8Q1B - chains c and k of the 33 polymer chains in the assembly; structure by electron microscopy, 3.40 A resolution.

== Chain c ==
Molecule: Cytochrome c oxidase subunit 3
Source organism: Schizosaccharomyces pombe
Notes: EC 7.1.1.9
UniProtKB: P14575 (COX3_SCHPO); residues 1-269 here = UniProt positions 1-269
Sequence (269 residues; each row starts with the number of its first residue):
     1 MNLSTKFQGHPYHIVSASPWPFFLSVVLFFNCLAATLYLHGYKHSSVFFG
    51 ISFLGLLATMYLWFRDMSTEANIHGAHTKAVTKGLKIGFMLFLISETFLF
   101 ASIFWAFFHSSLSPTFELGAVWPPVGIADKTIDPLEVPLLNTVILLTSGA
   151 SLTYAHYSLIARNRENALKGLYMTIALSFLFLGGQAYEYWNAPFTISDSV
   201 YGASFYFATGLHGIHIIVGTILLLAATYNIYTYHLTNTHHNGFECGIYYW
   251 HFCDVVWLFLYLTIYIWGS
Disordered / not traced: 1

== Chain k ==
Molecule: Cytochrome c oxidase subunit 13, mitochondrial
Source organism: Schizosaccharomyces pombe
UniProtKB: O74471 (COX13_SCHPO); residues 1-130 here = UniProt positions 1-130
Sequence (130 residues; row label = number of the first residue in the row):
     1 MSMMNRNIGFLSRTLKTSVPKRAGLLSFRAYSNEAKVNWLEEVQAEEEHA
    51 KRSSEFWKKVTYYIGGPALILASANAYYIYCKHQEHAKHVEDTDPGYSFE
   101 NLRFKKYPWGDGSKTLFWNDKVNHLKKDDE
Disordered / not traced: 1-37, 126-130

== Interface between chain c and chain k ==
Residue-residue contacts (43):
  Y38(c) - P108(k)
  Y38(c) - W109(k)
  L39(c) - K105(k)  hydrogen bond (backbone-side chain)
  H40(c) - K105(k)  hydrogen bond
  V125(c) - Y97(k)
  G126(c) - Y97(k)
  L135(c) - I79(k)
  L140(c) - A72(k)  hydrophobic
  L140(c) - S73(k)
  L140(c) - A76(k)  hydrophobic
  V143(c) - A72(k)  hydrophobic
  I144(c) - L69(k)  hydrophobic
  T147(c) - G65(k)
  A150(c) - W57(k)
  S151(c) - T61(k)  hydrogen bond
  T153(c) - W57(k)
  Y154(c) - S54(k)
  Y154(c) - W57(k)  hydrophobic
  Y154(c) - K58(k)
  Y157(c) - A50(k)
  Y157(c) - S53(k)
  Y157(c) - W57(k)
  S158(c) - S54(k)
  I160(c) - E46(k)
  I160(c) - A50(k)  hydrophobic
  A161(c) - E47(k)
  A161(c) - A50(k)
  A161(c) - K51(k)
  R162(c) - E47(k)
  N163(c) - K51(k)
  M173(c) - Y62(k)
  Y187(c) - Y80(k)  hydrogen bond
  W190(c) - W118(k)
  W190(c) - N119(k)
  W190(c) - V122(k)
  T195(c) - N123(k)
  S197(c) - F99(k)
  S197(c) - N101(k)
  S197(c) - Y107(k)
  D198(c) - F99(k)
  D198(c) - E100(k)
  S199(c) - F99(k)
  Y206(c) - F117(k)
Other interface residues (no listed pair), chain c (33 interface residues in all): I127, E136, Y189, N191, A192
Other interface residues (no listed pair), chain k (31 interface residues in all): L102

== Summary ==
33 residues of chain c face 31 of chain k across their interface, with 4 hydrogen bonds. Polar contacts
include L39(c)-K105(k), H40(c)-K105(k) and S151(c)-T61(k).
Here chain c is Cytochrome c oxidase subunit 3 and chain k is Cytochrome c oxidase subunit 13, mitochondrial,
both from Schizosaccharomyces pombe. Entry 8Q1B (III2-IV1 respiratory supercomplex from S. pombe) was
determined by electron microscopy.
